6QG2 - chains K and M of the 16 polymer chains in the assembly; structure by electron microscopy, 4.55 A resolution (low resolution: residue-level contacts below are approximate; hydrogen-bond / salt-bridge calls are withheld).

# Chain K
Protein: Eukaryotic translation initiation factor 2 subunit alpha
Organism: Saccharomyces cerevisiae (strain ATCC 204508 / S288c)
UniProt: P20459 (IF2A_YEAST); residues 1-304 here = UniProt positions 1-304
Sequence (304 residues; numbered 1 to 304; the number before each row is that of its first residue):
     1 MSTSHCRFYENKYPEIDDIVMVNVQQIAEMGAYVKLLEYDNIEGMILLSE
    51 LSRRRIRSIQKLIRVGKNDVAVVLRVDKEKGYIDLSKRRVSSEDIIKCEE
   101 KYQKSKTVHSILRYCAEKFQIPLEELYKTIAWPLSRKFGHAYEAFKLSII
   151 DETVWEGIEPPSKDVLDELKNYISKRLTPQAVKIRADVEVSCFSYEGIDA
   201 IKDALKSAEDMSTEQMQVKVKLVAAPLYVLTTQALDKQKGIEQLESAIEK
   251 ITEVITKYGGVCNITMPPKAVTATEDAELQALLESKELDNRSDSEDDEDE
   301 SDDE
Unresolved in the structure: 1-2, 55-57, 175-181, 211-217, 266-304
Modified / non-standard residues: Ser52 (phosphoserine; SEP)
Swiss-Prot annotation at these positions:
  - modified residue (Phosphoserine): Ser52, Ser292, Ser294
  - mutagenesis: Ser52 (S52A: Inhibits derepression of GCN4 expression in amino acid, purine, and glucose-starved cells; S52D: Weakly impairs derepression of GCN4 expression in amino acid-starved cells), Arg64 (R64A: Alters the binding mode to the eIF2B complex; when associated with A-87), Lys87 (K87A: Alters the binding mode to the eIF2B complex; when associated with A-64), Leu205 (L205E: Abolishes binding to the eIF2 complex alpha subunit GCD11), Val220 (V220E: Abolishes binding to the eIF2 complex alpha subunit GCD11. Does not affect its interaction with CDC123)

# Chain M
Protein: Eukaryotic translation initiation factor 2 subunit gamma
Organism: Saccharomyces cerevisiae (strain ATCC 204508 / S288c)
UniProt: P32481 (IF2G_YEAST); residues 1-527 here = UniProt positions 1-527
Sequence (527 residues; row label = number of the first residue in the row):
     1 MSDLQDQEPSIIINGNLEPVGEPDIVEETEVVAQETQETQDADKPKKKVA
    51 FTGLEEDGETEEEKRKREFEEGGGLPEQPLNPDFSKLNPLSAEIINRQAT
   101 INIGTIGHVAHGKSTVVRAISGVQTVRFKDELERNITIKLGYANAKIYKC
   151 QEPTCPEPDCYRSFKSDKEISPKCQRPGCPGRYKLVRHVSFVDCPGHDIL
   201 MSTMLSGAAVMDAALLLIAGNESCPQPQTSEHLAAIEIMKLKHVIILQNK
   251 VDLMREESALEHQKSILKFIRGTIADGAPIVPISAQLKYNIDAVNEFIVK
   301 TIPVPPRDFMISPRLIVIRSFDVNKPGAEIEDLKGGVAGGSILNGVFKLG
   351 DEIEIRPGIVTKDDKGKIQCKPIFSNIVSLFAEQNDLKFAVPGGLIGVGT
   401 KVDPTLCRADRLVGQVVGAKGHLPNIYTDIEINYFLLRRLLGVKTDGQKQ
   451 AKVRKLEPNEVLMVNIGSTATGARVVAVKADMARLQLTSPACTEINEKIA
   501 LSRRIEKHWRLIGWATIKKGTTLEPIA
Unresolved in the structure: 1-93, 129-131, 153-162, 364, 445-448, 520-527
Swiss-Prot annotation at these positions:
  - region: Gly107 to Ser114 (G1), Asn135 to Lys139 (G2), Asp193 to Gly196 (G3), Asn249 to Asp252 (G4), Ser284 to Gln286 (G5), Ala515 to Ala527 (Interacts with CDC123)
  - binding site (GTP): Ala110 to Thr115, Asn249 to Asp252, Ser284 to Gln286
  - modified residue: Thr60 (Phosphothreonine), Ser258 (Phosphoserine)
  - mutagenesis: Asn135 (N135K: In SUI4; defective in ternary complex formation, correlating with a higher rate of dissociation from charged initiator-tRNA in the absence of GTP hydrolysis), Tyr142 (Y142H: Reduces the affinity of eIF-2 for Met-tRNAi(Met) without affecting the k(off) value for guanine nucleotides), Thr203 (T203A: Impairs eIF2 complex function. Reduces cell population growth; T203I/K: No effect on cell population growth), Ile218 (I218A: No effect on cell population growth; I218L: Impairs eIF2 complex function. Strongly reduces cell population growth), Lys250 (K250R: Increases the off-rate for GDP, without altering the apparent dissociation constant for Met-tRNAi(Met). Mimicks the function of the guanine nucleotide exchange factor eIF-2B), Val281 (V281K: Impairs eIF2 complex formation by impairing binding to SUI3 but not SUI2. Reduces cell population growth; V281R: Abolishes binding to SUI3 but not to SUI2 or CDC123 ...), Ile318 (I318L: Mildly impairs eIF2 complex function. No effect on cell population growth; I318M: Impairs binding to methionyl-initiator methionine tRNA and impairs eIF2 complex function ...), Lys325 to Glu331 (Disrupts binding to CDC123 and SUI2. Does not affect interaction with SUI3), Asp403 (D403R: Abolishes binding to SUI2 but not to SUI3 or CDC123. Abolishes interactions with the eIF2B complex subunits GCD6 and GCD7. Decreases cell population growth), Pro490 (P490S: Mildly impairs eIF2 complex function), Arg504 (R504A: Disrupts binding to CDC123), Trp509 (W509A: Disrupts binding to CDC123), 1 further mutagenesis entry in UniProt

# Chain K / chain M interface
Pairs across the interface (20; chain K residue first):
  Val190(K) - Thr405(M)
  Cys192(K) - Asp403(M)
  Cys192(K) - Thr405(M)
  Cys192(K) - Leu406(M)
  Phe193(K) - Ile359(M)
  Phe193(K) - Ile373(M)
  Tyr195(K) - Lys401(M)
  Gly197(K) - Asp403(M)
  Ile198(K) - Pro404(M)
  Ile201(K) - Asp403(M)
  Lys202(K) - Leu333(M)
  Leu205(K) - Ile330(M)
  Leu205(K) - Glu331(M)
  Val220(K) - Ile330(M)
  Leu222(K) - Asn324(M)
  Val223(K) - Pro326(M)
  Ala224(K) - Asn324(M)
  Ala225(K) - Asp322(M)
  Ala225(K) - Arg408(M)
  Tyr228(K) - Leu333(M)
Interface residues without a listed pair, chain K (23 interface residues in all): Ser191, Ser194, Glu196, Lys206, Glu209, Pro226, Gly259, Val261
Interface residues without a listed pair, chain M (18 interface residues in all): Gly335, Val360, Thr361, Phe374

# Overview
The interface between chain K and chain M involves 23 residues on one side and 18 on the other. UniProt lists
5 mutagenesis sites on chain K; 13 GTP-binding residues and 31 mutagenesis sites on chain M.
Here chain K is Eukaryotic translation initiation factor 2 subunit alpha and chain M is Eukaryotic translation
initiation factor 2 subunit gamma, both from Saccharomyces cerevisiae (strain ATCC 204508 / S288c). Entry 6QG2
(Structure of eIF2B-eIF2 (phosphorylated at Ser51) complex (model A)) was determined by electron microscopy
together with 6QG0, 6QG1, 6QG3, 6QG5 and 6QG6 from the same study.
